Entry 3ZQA (X-ray diffraction, 2.45 A resolution); this record covers chains B and D of the 4 polymer chains in the assembly.

Chain B (and D):
Protein: Betaine aldehyde dehydrogenase
Source organism: Pseudomonas aeruginosa
Notes: EC 1.2.1.8; chain D of this document is another copy of the same molecule, construct and numbering; everything in this record applies to it too
UniProt: Q9HTJ1 (BETB_PSEAE); residue numbers follow UniProt; this construct covers 1-490
Chain sequence (490 residues; numbered 1 to 490; the number before each row is that of its first residue):
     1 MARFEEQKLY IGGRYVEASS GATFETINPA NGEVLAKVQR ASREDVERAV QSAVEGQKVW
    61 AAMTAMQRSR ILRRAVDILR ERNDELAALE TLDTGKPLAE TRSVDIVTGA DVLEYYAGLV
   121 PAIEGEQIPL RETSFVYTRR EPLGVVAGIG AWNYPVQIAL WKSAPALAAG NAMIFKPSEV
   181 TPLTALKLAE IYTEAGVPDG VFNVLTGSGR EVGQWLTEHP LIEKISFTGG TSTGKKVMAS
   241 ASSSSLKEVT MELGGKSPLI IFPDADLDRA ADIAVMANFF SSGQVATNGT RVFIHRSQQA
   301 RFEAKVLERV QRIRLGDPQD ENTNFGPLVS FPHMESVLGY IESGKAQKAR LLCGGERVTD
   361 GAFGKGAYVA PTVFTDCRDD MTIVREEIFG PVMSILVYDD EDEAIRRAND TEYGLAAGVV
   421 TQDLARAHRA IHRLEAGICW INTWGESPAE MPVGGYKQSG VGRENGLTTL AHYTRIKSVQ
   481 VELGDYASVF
Not modelled in the structure: 1
Sequence notes: engineered mutation A286 (Cys in Q9HTJ1)
Metal / ion sites: K+ site 1: T26, I27, D93, V180; K+ site 2: L246 (shared with 2 residues of chain A); K+ site 3: K457, G460 (shared with 1 residue of chain A)
Small-molecule neighbours: NADPH (NDP; NADPH dihydro-nicotinamide-adenine-dinucleotide phosphate): I149, G150, A151, W152, N153, I158, K176, P177, S178, E179, G207, S208, G209, R210, G213, Q214, F227, T228, G229, G230, T231, T233, V237, E252, L253, G254, G255, A286, H333, E387, I388, F389, L415
UniProt features mapped onto this chain:
  - active site: K162 (Charge relay system), E252 (Proton acceptor), E464 (Charge relay system)
  - binding site (K(+)): T26, I27, D93, V180, L246, K457, G460
  - binding site (NADPH): G150 to N153, K176 to E179, G209, G230 to T233, E387
  - site: E248 (Seems to be a necessary countercharge to the potassium cations)

Interface between chain B and chain D:
Pairs across the interface - 35 pairs, chain B then chain D:
  E124(B) - E126(D)
  E124(B) - Q127(D)
  E124(B) - I128(D)
  G125(B) - E126(D)
  G125(B) - Q127(D)  hydrogen bond (backbone-backbone)
  E126(B) - E124(D)
  E126(B) - G125(D)
  E126(B) - Q127(D)
  Q127(B) - E124(D)
  Q127(B) - G125(D)  hydrogen bond (backbone-backbone)
  Q127(B) - E126(D)
  Q127(B) - Y137(D)
  Q127(B) - T138(D)  hydrogen bond (side chain-backbone)
  Q127(B) - R139(D)
  I128(B) - E124(D)
  F135(B) - Y137(D)
  Y137(B) - Q127(D)
  Y137(B) - F135(D)
  T138(B) - Q127(D)  hydrogen bond (backbone-side chain)
  R139(B) - Q127(D)
  Q422(B) - Q422(D)
  Q422(B) - D423(D)
  Q422(B) - L424(D)  hydrogen bond (backbone-backbone)
  D423(B) - Q422(D)
  L424(B) - Q422(D)  hydrogen bond (backbone-backbone)
  L424(B) - L424(D)
  L424(B) - A427(D)  hydrophobic
  L424(B) - H428(D)
  L424(B) - I441(D)  hydrophobic
  L424(B) - N442(D)
  A427(B) - L424(D)  hydrophobic
  H428(B) - L424(D)
  H428(B) - H428(D)  hydrogen bond
  I441(B) - L424(D)  hydrophobic
  N442(B) - L424(D)
Other interface residues (no listed pair), chain B (19 interface residues in all): T64, I123, P129
Other interface residues (no listed pair), chain D (20 interface residues in all): I123, P129, L130, T421

Summary:
19 residues of chain B and 20 residues of chain D are in contact; the contacts include 7 hydrogen bonds. Polar
contacts include Q127(B)-T138(D), H428(B)-H428(D) and G125(B)-Q127(D). Bound to chain B: NADPH.
Chain B and chain D are both Betaine aldehyde dehydrogenase (Pseudomonas aeruginosa); the structure,
Crystallographic structure of betaine aldehyde dehydrogenase mutant C286A from pseudomonas aeruginosa in
complex with NADPH, was determined by X-ray diffraction together with 2WOX from the same study.
